1MCS - chains A and P of the 3 polymer chains in the assembly; structure by X-ray diffraction, 2.70 A resolution.

# Chain A
Molecule: Immunoglobulin lambda dimer mcg (light chain)
From: Homo sapiens
Amino-acid sequence (216 residues; numbered 1 to 216; the number before each row is that of its first residue):
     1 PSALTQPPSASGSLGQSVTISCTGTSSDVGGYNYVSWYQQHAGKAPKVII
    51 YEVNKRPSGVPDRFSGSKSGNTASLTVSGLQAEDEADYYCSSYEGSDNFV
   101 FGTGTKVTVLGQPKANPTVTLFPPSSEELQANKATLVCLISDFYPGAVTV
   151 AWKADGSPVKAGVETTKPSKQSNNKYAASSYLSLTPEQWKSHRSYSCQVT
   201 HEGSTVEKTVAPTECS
Sequence notes: conflict Ile20 (Phe39 in S14675), Thr23 (Ser42 in S14675), Val29 (Ile48 in S14675), 19 further conflict positions vs the reference (S14675) not listed
Disulfide bonds: Cys22-Cys90, Cys138-Cys197

# Chain P
Molecule: Peptide N-acetyl-L-gln-D-phe-L-his-D-pro-oh
Amino-acid sequence (5 residues; row label = number of the first residue in the row; numbering starts at 0):
     0 XQFHP
Modified / non-standard residues: ACE (acetyl group) at position 0; Phe2 (D-phenylalanine; DPN); Pro4 (D-proline; DPR)

# How chain A and chain P interact
Residue-residue contacts (15):
  Tyr34(A) - Gln1(P)
  Tyr34(A) - His3(P)
  Tyr34(A) - Pro4(P)
  Ser36(A) - Gln1(P)  hydrogen bond
  Ser36(A) - His3(P)
  Tyr38(A) - ACE_0(P)
  Tyr38(A) - Gln1(P)
  Tyr51(A) - His3(P)
  Glu52(A) - His3(P)  salt bridge
  Ser91(A) - Gln1(P)  hydrogen bond (backbone-side chain)
  Ser92(A) - Gln1(P)
  Tyr93(A) - His3(P)
  Phe99(A) - ACE_0(P)
  Phe99(A) - Gln1(P)
  Phe101(A) - ACE_0(P)
Other interface residues (no listed pair), chain A (11 interface residues in all): Val35
Other interface residues (no listed pair), chain P (5 interface residues in all): Phe2

# Overview
The interface between chain A and chain P involves 11 residues on one side and 5 on the other; the contacts
include 2 hydrogen bonds and 1 salt bridge. Polar pairs include Glu52(A)-His3(P), Ser36(A)-Gln1(P) and
Ser91(A)-Gln1(P).
Chain A is Immunoglobulin lambda dimer mcg (light chain) (Homo sapiens) and chain P is Peptide
N-acetyl-L-gln-D-phe-L-his-D-pro-oh; the structure, Principles and pitfalls in designing site directed peptide
ligands, was determined by X-ray diffraction together with 1MCB, 1MCC, 1MCD, 1MCE, 1MCF, 1MCH and 4 further
entries from the same study.
